4HMU - chains A and B; structure by X-ray diffraction, 1.56 A resolution.

# Chain A (and B)
Molecule: Phenazine biosynthesis protein phzG
Organism: Pseudomonas fluorescens
Notes: EC 1.4.-.-; chain B of this document is another copy of the same molecule, construct and numbering; everything in this record applies to it too
UniProt: Q51793 (PHZG_PSEFL); residues 1-222 here = UniProt positions 1-222
Amino-acid sequence (225 residues; row label = number of the first residue in the row; numbers below 1 keep their minus sign (Gly-2 is residue -2)):
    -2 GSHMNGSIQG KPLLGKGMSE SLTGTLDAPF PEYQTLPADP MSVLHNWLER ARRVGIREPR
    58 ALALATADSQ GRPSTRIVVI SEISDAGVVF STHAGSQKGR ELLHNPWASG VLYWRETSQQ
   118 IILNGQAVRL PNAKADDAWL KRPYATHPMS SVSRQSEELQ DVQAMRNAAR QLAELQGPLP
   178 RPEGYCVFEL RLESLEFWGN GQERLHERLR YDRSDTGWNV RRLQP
Not modelled in the structure: -2 to 20 (chain B: -2 to 15)
Construct notes: expression tag (-2 to 0)
Small-molecule neighbours:
  - FMN (flavin mononucleotide), molecule 1: Glu55, Thr72, Arg73, Ile74, Val75, Val76, Ser88, Thr89, His90, Ser93, Gln94, Lys95, Gln152, Ser153
  - FMN, molecule 2: Tyr110, Gln117, Glu193, Trp195, Arg205
  - WUB ((1R,10aS)-1,2,10,10a-tetrahydrophenazine-1-carboxylic acid): Val76, Ser88, Thr89, His90, Arg139, Gln152, Tyr182

# Chain A / chain B interface
Pairs across the interface (121; chain A residue first):
  Gly21(A) with Arg54(B)
  Thr22(A) with Arg54(B), hydrogen bond
  Tyr30(A) with Leu156(B); Val159(B)
  Arg54(A) with Thr20(B), hydrogen bond; Gly21(B); Arg112(B), hydrogen bond (backbone-side chain); Glu113(B)
  Glu55(A) with Ser18(B); Leu19(B); Thr20(B), hydrogen bond; Tyr110(B), hydrogen bond; Arg112(B), hydrogen bond (backbone-side chain)
  Ala58(A) with Arg112(B)
  Ala60(A) with Ala60(B), hydrophobic; Val108(B), hydrophobic
  Ala62(A) with Ala62(B), hydrophobic; Pro70(B); Thr72(B)
  Thr63(A) with Pro70(B)
  Ala64(A) with Gly68(B)
  Gly68(A) with Ala64(B); Asn102(B), hydrogen bond (backbone-side chain)
  Arg69(A) with Trp104(B)
  Pro70(A) with Ala62(B); Thr63(B); Trp104(B); Ser106(B)
  Ser71(A) with Ser106(B)
  Thr72(A) with Ala62(B); Ser106(B), hydrogen bond; Gly107(B); Val108(B); Ile119(B)
  Arg73(A) with Gln117(B); Ile119(B)
  Ile74(A) with Tyr110(B), hydrophobic; Gln117(B), hydrogen bond (backbone-side chain)
  Val76(A) with Ser18(B)
  Asn102(A) with Gly68(B), hydrogen bond (side chain-backbone)
  Trp104(A) with Arg69(B); Pro70(B)
  Ala105(A) with Pro70(B)
  Ser106(A) with Pro70(B); Ser71(B); Thr72(B), hydrogen bond
  Gly107(A) with Thr72(B)
  Val108(A) with Ala60(B), hydrophobic; Thr72(B)
  Tyr110(A) with Glu55(B), hydrogen bond; Ile74(B), hydrophobic; Arg112(B)
  Arg112(A) with Arg54(B), hydrogen bond (side chain-backbone); Glu55(B), hydrogen bond (side chain-backbone); Tyr110(B); Arg112(B)
  Glu113(A) with Arg54(B)
  Gln117(A) with Arg73(B); Ile74(B), hydrogen bond (side chain-backbone)
  Ile119(A) with Thr72(B)
  Ala142(A) with Arg201(B)
  Thr143(A) with Arg201(B)
  Met146(A) with Glu200(B); Arg201(B); Leu202(B), hydrophobic
  Ser150(A) with Gln221(B); Pro222(B), hydrogen bond (side chain-backbone)
  Arg151(A) with Gln221(B), hydrogen bond (backbone-side chain)
  Gln152(A) with Gln221(B); Pro222(B), hydrogen bond (side chain-backbone)
  Ser153(A) with Arg205(B), hydrogen bond; Leu220(B); Gln221(B), hydrogen bond (backbone-backbone)
  Glu154(A) with Leu220(B); Gln221(B), hydrogen bond (backbone-backbone)
  Glu155(A) with Arg218(B); Arg219(B); Gln221(B), hydrogen bond (backbone-side chain)
  Leu156(A) with Tyr30(B); Arg219(B), hydrogen bond (backbone-backbone); Leu220(B); Gln221(B)
  Val159(A) with Tyr30(B); Leu202(B); Arg219(B)
  Met162(A) with Gln221(B); Pro222(B)
  Arg163(A) with Gln199(B), hydrogen bond (side chain-backbone); Glu200(B), salt bridge; Leu202(B)
  Arg167(A) with Glu200(B), salt bridge
  Gln199(A) with Arg163(B), hydrogen bond (backbone-side chain)
  Glu200(A) with Met146(B); Arg163(B), salt bridge; Arg167(B), salt bridge
  Arg201(A) with Ala142(B), hydrogen bond (side chain-backbone); Thr143(B); Met146(B)
  Leu202(A) with Met146(B), hydrophobic; Val159(B); Met162(B), hydrophobic; Arg163(B)
  Arg205(A) with Ser153(B), hydrogen bond
  Arg218(A) with Glu155(B)
  Arg219(A) with Glu155(B); Leu156(B), hydrogen bond (backbone-backbone); Val159(B)
  Leu220(A) with Ser153(B); Glu154(B); Leu156(B)
  Gln221(A) with Ser150(B); Arg151(B), hydrogen bond (side chain-backbone); Gln152(B); Ser153(B), hydrogen bond (backbone-backbone); Glu154(B), hydrogen bond (backbone-backbone); Glu155(B), hydrogen bond (side chain-backbone); Leu156(B); Met162(B)
  Pro222(A) with Ser150(B), hydrogen bond (backbone-side chain); Gln152(B), hydrogen bond (backbone-side chain); Met162(B)
Interface residues without a listed pair, chain A (58 interface residues in all): Gln94, Asn121, Pro140, Val149, Arg207
Interface residues without a listed pair, chain B (61 interface residues in all): Ser16, Glu17, Thr22, Ala58, Gln94, Ala105, Asn121, Val149, Arg207

# In short
Chain A and chain B form an interface of 58 and 61 residues respectively; the contacts include 34 hydrogen
bonds and 4 salt bridges. Polar contacts include Arg163(A)-Glu200(B), Arg167(A)-Glu200(B) and
Thr22(A)-Arg54(B). Ligands of chain A: flavin mononucleotide and compound WUB.
Chain A and chain B are both Phenazine biosynthesis protein phzG (Pseudomonas fluorescens); the structure,
Crystal structure of PhzG from Pseudomonas fluorescens 2-79 in complex with tetrahydrophenazine-1-carboxylic
acid after 1 day ..., was determined by X-ray diffraction, deposited together with 4HMS, 4HMT, 4HMV, 4HMW and
4HMX.
